Entry 9FH9 (electron microscopy, 2.50 A resolution); this record covers chains G and J of the 12 polymer chains in the assembly.

== Chain G ==
Name: Histone H2A type 3
Source organism: Homo sapiens
UniProt: Q7L7L0 (H2A3_HUMAN); residues 0-129 here correspond to UniProt positions 1-130 (UniProt number = residue number + 1)
Chain sequence (130 residues; row label = number of the first residue in the row; numbering starts at 0):
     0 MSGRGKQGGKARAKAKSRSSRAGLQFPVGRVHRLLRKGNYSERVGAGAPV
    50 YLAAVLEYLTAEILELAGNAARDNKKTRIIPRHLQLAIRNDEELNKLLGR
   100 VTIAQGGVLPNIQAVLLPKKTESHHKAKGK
Unresolved in the structure: 0-13, 118-129
Swiss-Prot annotation at these positions:
  - modified residue: Ser1 (N-acetylserine), Arg3 (Citrulline), Lys5 (N6-(2-hydroxyisobutyryl)lysine), Lys9 (N6-(2-hydroxyisobutyryl)lysine), Lys13 (N6-(beta-hydroxybutyryl)lysine), Lys36 (N6-(2-hydroxyisobutyryl)lysine), Lys74 (N6-(2-hydroxyisobutyryl)lysine), Lys75 (N6-(2-hydroxyisobutyryl)lysine), Lys95 (N6-(2-hydroxyisobutyryl)lysine), Gln104 (N5-methylglutamine), Lys118 (N6-(2-hydroxyisobutyryl)lysine), Lys119 (N6-crotonyllysine), Thr120 (Phosphothreonine), Lys125 (N6-crotonyllysine)
  - cross-link (Glycyl lysine isopeptide (Lys-Gly)): Lys13 (interchain with G-Cter in ubiquitin), Lys15 (interchain with G-Cter in ubiquitin), Lys119 (interchain with G-Cter in ubiquitin)

== Chain J ==
Molecule: 147-nt DNA strand
Source organism: Homo sapiens
Sequence (147 nucleotides; numbered -73 to 73; the number before each row is that of its first residue; numbers below 1 keep their minus sign (DA-73 is residue -73)):
   -73 ATCGGATGTATATATCTGACACGTGCCTGGAGACTAGGGAGTAATCCCCT
   -23 TGGCGGTTAAAACGCGGGGGACAGCGCGTACGTGCGTTTAAGCGGTGCTA
    27 GAGCTGTCTACGACCAATTGAGCGGCCTCGGCACCGGGATTCTCGAT
Unresolved in the structure: -73, 73

== Chain G / chain J interface ==
Pairs across the interface (12; chain G residue first):
  Ala14(G) with DG-42(J), phosphate contact
  Lys15(G) with DA-43(J), sugar contact; DG-42(J), phosphate contact
  Ser16(G) with DA-43(J), phosphate contact
  Arg17(G) with DA-43(J), salt bridge to the phosphate
  Arg20(G) with DG-42(J), salt bridge to the phosphate
  Gly28(G) with DA-43(J), phosphate contact
  Arg29(G) with DG-44(J), phosphate contact
  Arg32(G) with DG-45(J), sugar contact; DG-44(J), salt bridge to the phosphate
  Arg77(G) with DC-54(J), sugar contact; DA-53(J), salt bridge to the phosphate
Other interface residues (no listed pair), chain G (10 interface residues in all): Arg42
Other interface residues (no listed pair), chain J (8 interface residues in all): DG-37, DG-35

== Summary ==
10 residues of chain G face 8 of chain J across their interface; the contacts include 4 salt bridges. Polar
contacts include Arg17(G)-DA-43(J), Arg20(G)-DG-42(J) and Arg32(G)-DG-44(J).
Here chain G is Histone H2A type 3 and chain J is a 147-nt DNA strand, both from Homo sapiens. Entry 9FH9
(Structure of CyclinB1 N-terminus bound to the NCP) was determined by electron microscopy, deposited together
with 9FGQ.
